6XOZ - chains A and D of the 5 polymer chains in the assembly; structure by X-ray diffraction, 2.35 A resolution.

# Chain A (and D)
Protein: Pyrroline-5-carboxylate reductase 1, mitochondrial
Organism: Homo sapiens
Notes: EC 1.5.1.2; chain D of this document is another copy of the same molecule, construct and numbering; everything in this record applies to it too
Reference sequence: P32322 (P5CR1_HUMAN); residue numbers follow UniProt; this construct covers 1-300
Chain sequence (322 residues; row label = number of the first residue in the row; numbers below 1 keep their minus sign (Met-21 is residue -21)):
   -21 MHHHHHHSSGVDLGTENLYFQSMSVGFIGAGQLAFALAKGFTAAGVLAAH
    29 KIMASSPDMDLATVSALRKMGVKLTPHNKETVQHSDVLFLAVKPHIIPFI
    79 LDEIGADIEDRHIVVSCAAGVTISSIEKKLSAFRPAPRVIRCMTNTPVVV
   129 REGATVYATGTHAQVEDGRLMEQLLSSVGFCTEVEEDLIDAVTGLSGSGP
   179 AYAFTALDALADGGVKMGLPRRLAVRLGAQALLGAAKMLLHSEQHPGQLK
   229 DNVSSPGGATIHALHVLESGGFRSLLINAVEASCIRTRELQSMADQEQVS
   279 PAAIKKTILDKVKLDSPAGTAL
Not modelled in the structure: -21 to -9, 271-300 (chain D: -21 to -3, 271-300)
Construct notes: initiating methionine (-21); expression tag (-20 to 0)
Curated features (UniProtKB/Swiss-Prot):
  - binding site (NADP(+)): Ile6 to Leu11, Ser34, Asn56, Ala69 to Pro72, Cys95 to Ala97
  - binding site (NADPH): Ala8, Gln10, Leu11, Ser34, Asp36, Asn56, Val70, Lys71, Ala97, Asn230
  - binding site (L-proline): Glu164, Ala237, Thr238
  - modified residue: Ser2 (N-acetylserine), Ser278 (Phosphoserine)
  - natural variant: Arg119 (R119G: In ARCL2B; R119H: In ARCL2B), Ala179 (A179T: In ARCL2B), Gly206 (G206R: In ARCL2B; G206W: In ARCL2B), Gly248 (G248E: In ARCL3B), Arg251 (R251H: In ARCL3B), Ala257 (A257T: In ARCL3B), Arg266 (R266Q: In ARCL2B)
  - mutagenesis: Glu221 (E221A: Reduced enzyme activity), Thr238 (T238A: Decreased pyrroline-5-carboxylate reductase activity)
Ligand contacts:
  - tetrahydrofuran-2-carboxylic acid (TFB), molecule 1: Met121, Thr171, Gly175, Ser176, Leu268
  - tetrahydrofuran-2-carboxylic acid (TFB), molecule 2: Val231, Ser233, Gly236, Ala237, Thr238
What the authors report for this chain:
  - binding site for tetrahydrofuran-2-carboxylic acid: Thr238

# How chain A and chain D interact
Residue-residue contacts (21):
  His223(A) - Gly225(D)  hydrogen bond (side chain-backbone)
  His223(A) - Gln226(D)
  His223(A) - Asp229(D)  salt bridge
  Gly225(A) - His223(D)  hydrogen bond (backbone-side chain)
  Gln226(A) - His223(D)
  Asp229(A) - His223(D)  salt bridge
  His243(A) - Ser252(D)
  His243(A) - Ile255(D)
  His243(A) - Asn256(D)  hydrogen bond
  His243(A) - Glu259(D)
  Glu246(A) - Arg251(D)
  Glu246(A) - Ser252(D)
  Ser247(A) - Ser252(D)
  Arg251(A) - Glu246(D)
  Arg251(A) - Arg251(D)
  Ser252(A) - His243(D)
  Ser252(A) - Glu246(D)
  Ser252(A) - Ser247(D)  hydrogen bond
  Ile255(A) - His243(D)
  Asn256(A) - His243(D)  hydrogen bond
  Glu259(A) - His243(D)
Also at the interface, not in a pair above, chain A (13 interface residues in all): Gly249
Also at the interface, not in a pair above, chain D (14 interface residues in all): Lys228, Gly249

# Overview
13 residues of chain A face 14 of chain D across their interface, with 5 hydrogen bonds and 2 salt bridges.
Among the polar pairs are His223(A)-Asp229(D), His223(A)-Gly225(D) and His243(A)-Asn256(D). Chain A binds
tetrahydrofuran-2-carboxylic acid. From the paper: a binding site for tetrahydrofuran-2-carboxylic acid at
Thr238(A).
Both chains are Pyrroline-5-carboxylate reductase 1, mitochondrial (Homo sapiens). Entry 6XOZ (Structure of
human PYCR1 complexed with L-tetrahydro-2-furoic acid) was determined by X-ray diffraction (same publication
as 6XP0, 6XP1, 6XP2 and 6XP3).
